8VJC - chains A and D of the 5 polymer chains in the assembly; structure by electron microscopy, 3.80 A resolution.

# Chain A
Protein: Isoform Short of Insulin receptor
Organism: Homo sapiens
Notes: EC 2.7.10.1
UniProt: P06213 (INSR_HUMAN), isoform P06213-2; residues -26 to 1343 here correspond to UniProt positions 1-1370 (UniProt number = residue number + 27)
Chain sequence (1370 residues; each row starts with the number of its first residue; numbers below 1 keep their minus sign (Met-26 is residue -26)):
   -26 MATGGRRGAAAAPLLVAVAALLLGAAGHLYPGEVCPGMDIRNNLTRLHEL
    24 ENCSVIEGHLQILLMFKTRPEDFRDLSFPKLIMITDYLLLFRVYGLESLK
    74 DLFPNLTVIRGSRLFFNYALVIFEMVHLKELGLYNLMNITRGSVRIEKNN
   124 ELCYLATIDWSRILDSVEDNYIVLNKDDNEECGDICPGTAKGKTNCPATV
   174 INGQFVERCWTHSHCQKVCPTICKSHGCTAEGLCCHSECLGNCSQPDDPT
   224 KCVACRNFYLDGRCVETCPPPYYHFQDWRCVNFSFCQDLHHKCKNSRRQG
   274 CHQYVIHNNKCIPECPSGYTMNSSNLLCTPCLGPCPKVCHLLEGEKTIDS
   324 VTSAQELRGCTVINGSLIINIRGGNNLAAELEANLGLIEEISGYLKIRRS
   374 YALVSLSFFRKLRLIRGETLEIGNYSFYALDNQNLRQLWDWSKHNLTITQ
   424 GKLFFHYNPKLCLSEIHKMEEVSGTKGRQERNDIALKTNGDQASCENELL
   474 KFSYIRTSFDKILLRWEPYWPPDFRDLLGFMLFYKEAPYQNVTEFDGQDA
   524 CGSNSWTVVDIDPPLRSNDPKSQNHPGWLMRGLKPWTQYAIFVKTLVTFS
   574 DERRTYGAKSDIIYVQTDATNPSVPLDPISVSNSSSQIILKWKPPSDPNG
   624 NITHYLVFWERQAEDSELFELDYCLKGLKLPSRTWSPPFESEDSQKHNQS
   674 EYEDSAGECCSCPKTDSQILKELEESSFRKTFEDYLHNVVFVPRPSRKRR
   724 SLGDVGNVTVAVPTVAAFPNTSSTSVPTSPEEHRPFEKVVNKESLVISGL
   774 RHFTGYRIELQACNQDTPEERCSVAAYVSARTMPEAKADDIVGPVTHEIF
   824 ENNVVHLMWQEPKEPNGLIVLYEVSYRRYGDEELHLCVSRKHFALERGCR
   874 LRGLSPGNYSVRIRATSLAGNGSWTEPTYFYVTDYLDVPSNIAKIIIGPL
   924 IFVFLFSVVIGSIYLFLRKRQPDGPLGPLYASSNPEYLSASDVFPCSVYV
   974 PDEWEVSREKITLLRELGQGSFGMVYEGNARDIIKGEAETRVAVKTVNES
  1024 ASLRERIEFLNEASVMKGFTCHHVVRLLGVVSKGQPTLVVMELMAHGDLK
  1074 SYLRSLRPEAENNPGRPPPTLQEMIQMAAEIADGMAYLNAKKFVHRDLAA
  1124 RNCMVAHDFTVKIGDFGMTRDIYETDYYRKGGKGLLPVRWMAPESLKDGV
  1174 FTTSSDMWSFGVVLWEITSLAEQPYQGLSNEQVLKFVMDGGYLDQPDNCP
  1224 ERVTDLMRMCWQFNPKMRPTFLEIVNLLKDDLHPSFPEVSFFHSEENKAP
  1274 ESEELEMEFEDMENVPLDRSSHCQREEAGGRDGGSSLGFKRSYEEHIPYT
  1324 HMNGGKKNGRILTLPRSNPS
Not modelled in the structure: -26 to 2, 153-178, 271-273, 347-350, 522-526, 542-544, 574-576, 657-690, 718-755, 906-1343
Disulfides: Cys8-Cys26, Cys192-Cys201, Cys196-Cys207, Cys208-Cys216, Cys212-Cys225, Cys228-Cys237, Cys241-Cys253, Cys259-Cys284, Cys266-Cys274, Cys288-Cys301, Cys304-Cys308, Cys312-Cys333, Cys435-Cys468, Cys647-Cys860, Cys786-Cys795
Reported in the primary citation:
  - mutagenesis - E316A, E318A, D322A: unchanged signaling in response to IGF2
  - mutagenesis - E316A/E318A/D322A, K484E/L552A, R539A: decreased signaling in response to IGF2
  - mutagenesis - E316A/E318A/D322A, R539A: unchanged signaling in response to insulin
  - mutagenesis - N594A, N594E, N594R: increased signaling in response to IGF2
  - mutagenesis - N594A, N594E, N594R: increased signaling in response to insulin

# Chain D
Protein: Insulin-like growth factor II
Organism: Homo sapiens
UniProt: P01344 (IGF2_HUMAN); residues -23 to 156 here correspond to UniProt positions 1-180 (UniProt number = residue number + 24)
Chain sequence (180 residues; row label = number of the first residue in the row; numbers below 1 keep their minus sign (Met-23 is residue -23)):
   -23 MGIPMGKSMLVLLTFLAFASCCIAAYRPSETLCGGELVDTLQFVCGDRGF
    27 YFSRPASRVSRRSRGIVEECCFRSCDLALLETYCATPAKSERDVSTPPTV
    77 LPDNFPRYPVGKFFQYDTWKQSTQRLRRGLPALLRARRGHVLAKELEAFR
   127 EAKRHRPLIALPTQDPAHGGAPPEMASNRK
Not modelled in the structure: -23 to 5, 33-36, 64-156
Disulfides: Cys9-Cys47, Cys21-Cys60, Cys46-Cys51
Reported in the primary citation:
  - mutagenesis - R37A/R38A: decreased signaling in response to IR
  - mutagenesis - E12A, E12A/R37A/R38A, V43E: decreased signaling with Isoform Short of Insulin receptor (chain A)
  - mutagenesis - F19A/L53A, R37A, R37A/R38A, R38A: unchanged signaling with Isoform Short of Insulin receptor (chain A)
  - mutagenesis - F19A/L53A, R37A/R38A: decreased co-localization with Isoform Short of Insulin receptor (chain A)
  - mutagenesis - R30A: increased signaling with Isoform Short of Insulin receptor (chain A)
  - mutagenesis - R30A: increased binding to IR-B
  - mutagenesis - R30A: increased binding to IR-A
  - mutagenesis - F19A/L53A, R37A/R38A, V43E: decreased growth in response to cell viability and growth

# Chain A / chain D interface
Contacting residue pairs (32; chain A residue first):
  Pro495(A) with Thr7(D), hydrogen bond (backbone-side chain)
  Asp496(A) with Cys9(D), hydrogen bond; Cys47(D)
  Phe497(A) with Gly10(D)
  Arg498(A) with Cys9(D); Gly10(D), hydrogen bond (side chain-backbone)
  Asp707(A) with Val43(D)
  Tyr708(A) with Arg37(D)
  His710(A) with Gly10(D); Gly11(D); Val14(D)
  Asn711(A) with Arg37(D); Gly41(D); Ile42(D), hydrogen bond (side chain-backbone); Val43(D); Glu44(D)
  Val713(A) with Phe28(D)
  Phe714(A) with Phe26(D), hydrophobic; Ile42(D), hydrophobic; Tyr59(D)
  Val715(A) with Tyr27(D); Phe28(D), hydrophobic; Tyr59(D)
  Pro716(A) with Tyr27(D); Tyr59(D)
  Arg717(A) with Tyr27(D); Glu57(D), salt bridge; Thr58(D), hydrogen bond (side chain-backbone); Cys60(D), hydrogen bond (side chain-backbone); Ala61(D), hydrogen bond (side chain-backbone); Thr62(D); Pro63(D), hydrogen bond (side chain-backbone)
Other interface residues (no listed pair), chain A (15 interface residues in all): Glu706, Val712
Other interface residues (no listed pair), chain D (23 interface residues in all): Glu12, Leu13
Interface features reported in the paper:
  - hot spots on chain D (mutagenesis) - R30A: increased binding to IR-B

# Overview
15 residues of chain A and 23 residues of chain D are in contact; the contacts include 8 hydrogen bonds and 1
salt bridge. Polar contacts include Arg717(A)-Glu57(D), Pro495(A)-Thr7(D) and Asp496(A)-Cys9(D). From the
paper: E316A/E318A/D322A, K484E/L552A and R539A of chain A reduce signaling in response to IGF2; N594A, N594E
and N594R of chain A increase signaling in response to IGF2; 17 substitutions were tested in all.
Here chain A is Isoform Short of Insulin receptor and chain D is Insulin-like growth factor II, both from Homo
sapiens. Entry 8VJC (Cryo-EM structure of short form insulin receptor (IR-A) with three IGF2 bound, asymmetric
conformation) was determined by electron microscopy, deposited together with 8U4B, 8U4C, 8U4E and 8VJB.
